Entry 4JPV (X-ray diffraction, 2.83 A resolution); this record covers chains H and L of the 3 polymer chains in the assembly.

Chain H:
Molecule: Heavy chain of antibody 3BNC117
Organism: Homo sapiens
Notes: antibody fragment or engineered binder
Amino-acid sequence (226 residues; each row starts with the number of its first residue; a row labelled like 71A-71D holds insertion residues (71A, then the next letters in order)):
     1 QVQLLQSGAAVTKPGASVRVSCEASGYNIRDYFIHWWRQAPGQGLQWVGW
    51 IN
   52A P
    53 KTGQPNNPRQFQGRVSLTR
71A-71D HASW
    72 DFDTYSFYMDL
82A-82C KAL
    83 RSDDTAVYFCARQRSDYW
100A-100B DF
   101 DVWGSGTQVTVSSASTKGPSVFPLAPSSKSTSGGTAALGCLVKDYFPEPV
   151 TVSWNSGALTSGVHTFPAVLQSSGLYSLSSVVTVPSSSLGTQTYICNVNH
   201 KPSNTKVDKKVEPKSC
Not modelled in the structure: 128-134, 214-216
Cystine bridges: Cys22-Cys92, Cys140-Cys196
What the authors report for this chain:
  - conformationally variable residues: Pro60

Chain L:
Molecule: Light chain of antibody 3BNC117
Organism: Homo sapiens
Notes: antibody fragment or engineered binder
Amino-acid sequence (206 residues; each row starts with the number of its first residue; note: 8 numbers in that range are skipped by the numbering (no residue carries them; nothing is unmodelled there)):
     1 DIQMTQSPSSLSASVGDTVTITCQANG
    32 YLNWYQQRRGKAPKLLIYDGSKLERGVPSRFSGRRWGQEYNLTINNLQPE
    82 DIATYFCQVY
    96 EFVVPGTRLDLKRTVAAPSVFIFPPSDEQLKSGTASVVCLLNNFYPREAK
   146 VQWKVDNALQSGNSQESVTEQDSKDSTYSLSSTLTLSKADYEKHKVYACE
   196 VTHQGLSSPVTKSFNRGEC
Not modelled in the structure: 213-214
Cystine bridges: Cys23-Cys88, Cys134-Cys194
Covalently attached groups: N-acetylglucosamine (NAG) linked to Asn72
Small-molecule neighbours: N-acetylglucosamine (NAG; 2-acetamido-2-deoxy-beta-D-glucopyranose): Asn26, Gly27, Tyr32, Tyr91

How chain H and chain L interact:
Residue-residue contacts - 60 pairs, chain H then chain L:
  Trp37(H) - Tyr91(L)
  Trp37(H) - Glu96(L)
  Trp37(H) - Val98(L)  hydrophobic
  Gln39(H) - Gln38(L)  hydrogen bond
  Leu45(H) - Phe87(L)  hydrophobic
  Trp47(H) - Glu96(L)
  Phe91(H) - Ala43(L)  hydrophobic
  Arg96(H) - Tyr49(L)
  Arg96(H) - Glu55(L)  salt bridge
  Asp98(H) - Tyr32(L)
  Tyr99(H) - Tyr32(L)  hydrophobic
  Tyr99(H) - Asn34(L)  hydrogen bond (backbone-side chain)
  Tyr99(H) - Tyr49(L)  hydrophobic
  Tyr99(H) - Asp50(L)  hydrogen bond
  Tyr99(H) - Lys53(L)  hydrogen bond
  Trp100(H) - Asn34(L)  hydrogen bond (backbone-side chain)
  Trp100(H) - Tyr36(L)
  Trp100(H) - Gln89(L)  hydrogen bond (backbone-side chain)
  Trp100(H) - Tyr91(L)
  Trp100(H) - Glu96(L)
  Asp100A(H) - Asn34(L)
  Asp100A(H) - Tyr36(L)
  Asp100A(H) - Leu46(L)
  Asp100A(H) - Tyr49(L)
  Phe100B(H) - Tyr36(L)  hydrogen bond (backbone-side chain)
  Phe100B(H) - Leu46(L)
  Phe100B(H) - Gln89(L)
  Trp103(H) - Tyr36(L)
  Trp103(H) - Ala43(L)  hydrophobic
  Trp103(H) - Pro44(L)
  Gly104(H) - Ala43(L)
  Phe122(H) - Ser121(L)
  Phe122(H) - Glu123(L)
  Phe122(H) - Gln124(L)
  Pro123(H) - Ser121(L)
  Leu124(H) - Phe118(L)  hydrophobic
  Ala125(H) - Phe118(L)
  Ala137(H) - Phe116(L)  hydrophobic
  Ala137(H) - Phe118(L)
  Leu138(H) - Phe118(L)  hydrophobic
  Leu141(H) - Gln124(L)
  Leu141(H) - Ser131(L)
  Lys143(H) - Thr129(L)
  Lys143(H) - Ser131(L)  hydrogen bond
  His164(H) - Asn137(L)
  His164(H) - Asn138(L)  hydrogen bond
  His164(H) - Ser174(L)  hydrogen bond
  Phe166(H) - Leu135(L)  hydrophobic
  Phe166(H) - Ser162(L)
  Phe166(H) - Thr164(L)
  Phe166(H) - Ser174(L)
  Phe166(H) - Leu175(L)
  Phe166(H) - Ser176(L)
  Pro167(H) - Ser162(L)  hydrogen bond (backbone-side chain)
  Pro167(H) - Val163(L)
  Val169(H) - Gln160(L)
  Leu170(H) - Gln160(L)  hydrogen bond (backbone-side chain)
  Gln171(H) - Gln160(L)
  Thr183(H) - Asn137(L)
  Lys209(H) - Glu123(L)  salt bridge
Also at the interface, not in a pair above, chain H (34 interface residues in all): Gly44, Asp101, Ser105, Ala136, Val181
Also at the interface, not in a pair above, chain L (38 interface residues in all): Lys42, Pro100, Ser127, Val133, Thr180

Overview:
The interface between chain H and chain L involves 34 residues on one side and 38 on the other; the contacts
include 12 hydrogen bonds and 2 salt bridges. Polar pairs include Arg96(H)-Glu55(L), Lys209(H)-Glu123(L) and
Gln39(H)-Gln38(L). Ligands of chain L: N-acetylglucosamine. N-acetylglucosamine is covalently linked to
Asn72(L). From the paper: conformational variability at Pro60(H).
Here chain H is Heavy chain of antibody 3BNC117 and chain L is Light chain of antibody 3BNC117, both from Homo
sapiens. Entry 4JPV (Crystal structure of broadly and potently neutralizing antibody 3bnc117 in complex with
hiv-1 gp120) was determined by X-ray diffraction, deposited together with 4GW4 and 4JPW.
